1DGF - chains B and C of the 4 polymer chains in the assembly; structure by X-ray diffraction, 1.50 A resolution.

Chain B (and C):
Molecule: Catalase
Source organism: Homo sapiens
Notes: EC 1.11.1.6; chain C of this document is another copy of the same molecule, construct and numbering; everything in this record applies to it too
UniProt: P04040 (CATA_HUMAN); residues 5-501 here = UniProt positions 5-501
Chain sequence (497 residues; each row starts with the number of its first residue):
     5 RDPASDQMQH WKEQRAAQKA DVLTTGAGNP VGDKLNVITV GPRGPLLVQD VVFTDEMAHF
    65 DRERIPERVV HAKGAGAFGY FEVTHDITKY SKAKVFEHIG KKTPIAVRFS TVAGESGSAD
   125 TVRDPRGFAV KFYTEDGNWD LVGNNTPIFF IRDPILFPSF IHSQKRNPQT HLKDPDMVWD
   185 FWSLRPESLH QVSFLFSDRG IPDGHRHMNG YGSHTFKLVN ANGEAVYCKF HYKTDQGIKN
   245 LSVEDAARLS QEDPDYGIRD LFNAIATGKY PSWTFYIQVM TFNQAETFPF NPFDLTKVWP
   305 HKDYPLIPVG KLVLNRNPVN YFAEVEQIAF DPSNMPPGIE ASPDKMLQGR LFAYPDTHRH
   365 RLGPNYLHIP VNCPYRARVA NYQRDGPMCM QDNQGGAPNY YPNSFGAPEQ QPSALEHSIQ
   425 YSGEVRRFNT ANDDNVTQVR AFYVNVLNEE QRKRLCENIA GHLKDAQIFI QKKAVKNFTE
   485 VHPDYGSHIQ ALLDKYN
Ion coordination: heme Fe near Tyr358 (its only coordinating residue here)
Small-molecule neighbours:
  - heme (HEM), molecule 1: Met61, Phe64, Asp65
  - heme (HEM), molecule 2: Arg72, Val73, Val74, His75, Arg112, Ser114, Gly131, Phe132, Ala133, Val146, Gly147, Asn148, Phe153, Pro158, Phe161, Tyr215, Gly216, Ser217, His218, Leu299, Ile332, Phe334, Met350, Arg354, Ala357, Tyr358, Thr361, His362, Arg365
UniProt features mapped onto this chain:
  - active site: His75, Asn148
  - binding site (NADP(+)): His194, Ser201, Arg203, Asn213, Lys237, Trp303, His305, Lys306
  - binding site (heme): Tyr358
  - modified residue: Ser9 (Phosphoserine), Lys221 (N6-succinyllysine), Lys233 (N6-acetyllysine), Lys306 (N6-acetyllysine), Ser417 (Phosphoserine), Ser422 (Phosphoserine), Lys480 (N6-acetyllysine), Lys499 (N6-acetyllysine)

Interface between chain B and chain C:
Residue-residue contacts (80):
  Val44(B) with Val44(C), hydrophobic; Leu51(C), hydrophobic
  Pro49(B) with Leu51(C), hydrophobic; Gln53(C)
  Leu50(B) with Leu51(C); Val52(C), hydrogen bond (backbone-backbone)
  Leu51(B) with Val44(C), hydrophobic; Pro49(C), hydrophobic; Leu50(C); Leu51(C), hydrophobic; Val52(C)
  Val52(B) with Leu50(C), hydrogen bond (backbone-backbone); Leu51(C); Val52(C)
  Gln53(B) with Pro49(C)
  Arg66(B) with Arg66(C)
  Ser163(B) with Tyr404(C); Tyr405(C), hydrogen bond (side chain-backbone)
  His166(B) with Tyr386(C); Asn403(C), hydrogen bond (side chain-backbone)
  Pro172(B) with Ala401(C); Asn403(C)
  Asp180(B) with Phe409(C)
  Met181(B) with Asn403(C); Tyr404(C), hydrophobic
  Asp184(B) with Tyr404(C), hydrogen bond; Asn407(C); Ser408(C), hydrogen bond; Phe409(C)
  Phe185(B) with Tyr405(C)
  Leu188(B) with Pro406(C); Asn407(C); Ser408(C)
  Arg189(B) with Pro406(C)
  Phe356(B) with Phe356(C), hydrophobic
  Tyr386(B) with His166(C)
  Ala401(B) with Pro172(C)
  Asn403(B) with His166(C), hydrogen bond (backbone-side chain); Pro172(C); Met181(C)
  Tyr404(B) with Ser163(C); Met181(C), hydrophobic; Asp184(C), hydrogen bond
  Tyr405(B) with Ser163(C), hydrogen bond (backbone-side chain); Phe185(C)
  Pro406(B) with Leu188(C); Arg189(C)
  Asn407(B) with Asp184(C); Leu188(C)
  Ser408(B) with Asp184(C), hydrogen bond; Leu188(C); Phe473(C)
  Phe409(B) with Asp180(C); Asp184(C); Gln471(C); Phe473(C), hydrophobic
  Glu420(B) with Arg431(C), salt bridge
  Ser422(B) with Glu428(C), hydrogen bond; Val429(C); Arg430(C)
  Ile423(B) with Glu428(C); Val429(C), hydrogen bond (backbone-backbone)
  Gln424(B) with Gly427(C); Glu428(C)
  Tyr425(B) with Ser426(C); Gly427(C), hydrogen bond (backbone-backbone); Val429(C), hydrophobic
  Ser426(B) with Tyr425(C); Ser426(C), hydrogen bond
  Gly427(B) with Gln424(C); Tyr425(C), hydrogen bond (backbone-backbone)
  Glu428(B) with Ser422(C); Ile423(C); Gln424(C)
  Val429(B) with Ile423(C), hydrogen bond (backbone-backbone); Tyr425(C), hydrophobic
  Arg430(B) with Ser422(C)
  Arg431(B) with Glu420(C), salt bridge
  Gln471(B) with Phe409(C)
  Phe473(B) with Ser408(C)
Other interface residues (no listed pair), chain B (52 interface residues in all): Leu160, Ser167, Arg170, Gln173, Asp360, His364, Pro368, Arg388, Pro391, Gly399, Gly400, Leu419, Ile474
Other interface residues (no listed pair), chain C (52 interface residues in all): Leu160, Ser167, Arg170, Gln173, Asp360, His364, Pro368, Arg388, Pro391, Gly399, Gly400, Leu419, Ile474

Summary:
Chain B and chain C each contribute 52 residues to their interface; the contacts include 16 hydrogen bonds and
2 salt bridges. Polar contacts include Glu420(B)-Arg431(C), Ser163(B)-Tyr405(C) and His166(B)-Asn403(C). Chain
B binds heme.
Both chains are Catalase (Homo sapiens). Entry 1DGF (Human erythrocyte catalase) was determined by X-ray
diffraction together with 1DGG, 1DGH and 1DGB from the same study.
